Entry 2I3V (X-ray diffraction, 2.40 A resolution); this record covers chain A.

== Chain A ==
Molecule: Glutamate receptor 2
Organism: Rattus norvegicus
Notes: fragment: ligand binding core (s1s2j)
Reference sequence: P19491 (GRIA2_RAT); the construct has insertions or renumbered stretches relative to UniProt, so the offset changes along the chain: 3-117 = UniProt 413-527; 122-261 = UniProt 655-794
Chain sequence (259 residues; each row starts with the number of its first residue):
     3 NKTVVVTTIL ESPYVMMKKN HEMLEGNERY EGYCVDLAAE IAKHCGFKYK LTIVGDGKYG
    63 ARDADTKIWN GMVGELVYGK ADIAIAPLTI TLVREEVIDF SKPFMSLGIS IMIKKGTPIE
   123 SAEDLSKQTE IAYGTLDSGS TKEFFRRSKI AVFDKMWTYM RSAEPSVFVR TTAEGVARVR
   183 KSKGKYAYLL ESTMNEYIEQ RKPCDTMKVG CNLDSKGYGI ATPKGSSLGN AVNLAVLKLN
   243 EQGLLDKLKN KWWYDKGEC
Differences from the reference sequence: linker (120-121)
Disulfide bonds: Cys206-Cys261
Metal / ion sites: Zn2+ site 1 near His23 (its only coordinating residue here); Zn2+ site 2 near Glu42 (its only coordinating residue here); Zn2+ site 3: Asp139 (shared with 2 residues of chain C)
Small-molecule neighbours: glutamic acid (GLU): Tyr61, Pro89, Leu90, Thr91, Arg96, Leu138, Gly141, Ser142, Thr143, Leu192, Glu193, Met196, Tyr220
UniProt features mapped onto this chain:
  - binding site (L-glutamate): Pro89, Thr91, Arg96, Ser142, Thr143, Glu193
  - site (Interaction with the cone snail toxin Con-ikot-ikot): Arg64, Arg148, Lys240
  - glycosylation: Asn3 (N-linked (GlcNAc...) asparagine)
  - modified residue (Phosphoserine): Ser150, Ser184

== Overview ==
Ligands of chain A: glutamic acid. From UniProt: 6 L-glutamate-binding residues.
Chain A is Glutamate receptor 2 (Rattus norvegicus); the structure, Measurement of conformational changes
accompanying desensitization in an ionotropic glutamate receptor: Structure of G725C mutant, was determined by
X-ray diffraction, deposited together with 2I3W.
